Entry 8KBZ (electron microscopy, 3.97 A resolution); this record covers chains A and B of the 3 polymer chains in the assembly.

Chain A (and B):
Protein: Autophagy-related protein 9A
From: Homo sapiens
Notes: chain B of this document is another copy of the same molecule, construct and numbering; everything in this record applies to it too
Reference sequence: Q7Z3C6 (ATG9A_HUMAN); numbering as in UniProt (aligned over 1-839)
Amino-acid sequence (839 residues; numbered 1 to 839; the number before each row is that of its first residue):
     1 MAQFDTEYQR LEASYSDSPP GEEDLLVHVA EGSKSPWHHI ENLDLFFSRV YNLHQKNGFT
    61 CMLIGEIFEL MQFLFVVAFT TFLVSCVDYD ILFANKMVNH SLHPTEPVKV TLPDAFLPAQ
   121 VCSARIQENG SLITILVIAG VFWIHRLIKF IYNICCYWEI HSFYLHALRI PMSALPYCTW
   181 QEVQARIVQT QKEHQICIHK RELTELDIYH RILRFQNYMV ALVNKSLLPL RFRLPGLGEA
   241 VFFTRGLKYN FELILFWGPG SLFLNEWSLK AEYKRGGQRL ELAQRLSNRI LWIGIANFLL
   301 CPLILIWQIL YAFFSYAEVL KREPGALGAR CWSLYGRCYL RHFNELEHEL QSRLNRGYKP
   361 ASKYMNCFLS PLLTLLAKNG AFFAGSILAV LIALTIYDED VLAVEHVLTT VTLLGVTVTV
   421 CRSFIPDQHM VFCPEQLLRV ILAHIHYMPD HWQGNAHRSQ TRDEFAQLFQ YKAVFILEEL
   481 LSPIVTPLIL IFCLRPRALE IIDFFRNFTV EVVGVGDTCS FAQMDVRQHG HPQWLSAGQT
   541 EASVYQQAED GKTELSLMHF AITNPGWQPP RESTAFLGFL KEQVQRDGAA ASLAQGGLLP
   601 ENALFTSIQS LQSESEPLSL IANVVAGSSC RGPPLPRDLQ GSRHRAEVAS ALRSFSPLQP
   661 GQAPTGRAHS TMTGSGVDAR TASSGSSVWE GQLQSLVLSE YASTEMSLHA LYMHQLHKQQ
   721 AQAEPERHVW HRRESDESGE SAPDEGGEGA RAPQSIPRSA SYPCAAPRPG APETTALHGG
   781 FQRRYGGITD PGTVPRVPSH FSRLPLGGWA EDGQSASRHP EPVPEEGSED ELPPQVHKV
Disordered / not traced: 1-35, 96-108, 524-839
Curated features (UniProtKB/Swiss-Prot):
  - motif: Y8 to L11 (Tyrosine-based sorting signal)
  - modified residue: A2 (N-acetylalanine), S14 (Phosphoserine), S16 (Phosphoserine), S18 (Phosphoserine), S656 (Phosphoserine), S735 (Phosphoserine), S738 (Phosphoserine), S741 (Phosphoserine), S828 (Phosphoserine)
  - glycosylation: N99 (N-linked (GlcNAc...) asparagine)
  - mutagenesis: Y8 (Y8A: Abolished interaction with the AP-4 complex), Q9 (Q9A: Abolished interaction with the AP-4 complex), R10 (R10A: Does not affect interaction with the AP-4 complex), L11 (L11A: Abolished interaction with the AP-4 complex), E12 (E12A: Abolished interaction with the AP-4 complex), Y15 (Y15A: Does not affect interaction with the AP-4 complex), N99 (N99D: Abolished N-glycosylation), N265 (N265W: Impaired autophagy), K321 to E323 (Reduced lipid scramblase activity and autophagy. Strongly reduced autophagy; when associated with W-412. Strongly reduced lipid scramblase activity and autophagy; when associated with W-419), T412 (T412W: Does not affect lipid scramblase activity. Strongly reduced autophagy; when associated with L-321--L-323), T419 (T419W: Strongly reduced lipid scramblase activity and autophagy; when associated with L-321--L-323), R422 (R422W: Impaired autophagy), 2 further mutagenesis entries in UniProt
From the paper describing this entry:
  - conformationally variable residues (domain motion): T409

How chain A and chain B interact:
Residue-residue contacts (10; chain A residue first):
  G385(A) - E318(B)
  S386(A) - F314(B)
  A389(A) - F313(B)  hydrophobic
  A389(A) - E318(B)
  V390(A) - F313(B)
  D398(A) - F93(B)
  D400(A) - L92(B)
  D400(A) - F93(B)
  Q428(A) - Y358(B)
  H457(A) - Y177(B)  hydrogen bond (side chain-backbone)
Also at the interface, not in a pair above, chain A (9 interface residues in all): P371
Also at the interface, not in a pair above, chain B (9 interface residues in all): N57, A317

Summary:
The chain A/chain B interface involves 9 residues from each chain, with 1 hydrogen bond. Its one
hydrogen-bonded contact is H457(A)-Y177(B). Curated annotation (UniProt) lists 21 mutagenesis sites on chain
A. The paper reports conformational variability at T409(A).
Both chains are Autophagy-related protein 9A (Homo sapiens). Entry 8KBZ (Cryo-EM structure of human ATG9A in
LMNG micelles) was determined by electron microscopy, deposited together with 8Y1L, 8KBX, 8KBY and 8KC3.
